Entry 9H9N (electron microscopy, 3.10 A resolution); this record covers chains A and E of the 13 polymer chains in the assembly.

== Chain A ==
Molecule: 16S RNA
Source organism: Escherichia coli
Sequence (1541 nucleotides; row label = number of the first residue in the row; note: 1 number in that range is skipped by the numbering (no residue carries it; nothing is unmodelled there)):
     1 AAAUUGAAGA GUUUGAUCAU GGCUCAGAUU GAACGCUGGC GGCAGGCCUA ACACAUGCAA
    61 GUCGAACGGU AACAGGAAGA AGCUUGCUUC UUUGCUGACG AGUGGCGGAC GGGUGAGUAA
   121 UGUCUGGGAA ACUGCCUGAU GGAGGGGGAU AACUACUGGA AACGGUAGCU AAUACCGCAU
   181 AACGUCGCAA GACCAAAGAG GGGGACCUUC GGGCCUCUUG CCAUCGGAUG UGCCCAGAUG
   241 GGAUUAGCUA GUAGGUGGGG UAACGGCUCA CCUAGGCGAC GAUCCCUAGC UGGUCUGAGA
   301 GGAUGACCAG CCACACUGGA ACUGAGACAC GGUCCAGACU CCUACGGGAG GCAGCAGUGG
   361 GGAAUAUUGC ACAAUGGGCG CAAGCCUGAU GCAGCCAUGC CGCGUGUAUG AAGAAGGCCU
   421 UCGGGUUGUA AAGUACUUUC AGCGGGGAGG AAGGGAGUAA AGUUAAUACC UUUGCUCAUU
   481 GACGUUACCC GCAGAAGAAG CACCGGCUAA CUCCGUGCCA GCAGCCXCGG UAAUACGGAG
   541 GGUGCAAGCG UUAAUCGGAA UUACUGGGCG UAAAGCGCAC GCAGGCGGUU UGUUAAGUCA
   601 GAUGUGAAAU CCCCGGGCUC AACCUGGGAA CUGCAUCUGA UACUGGCAAG CUUGAGUCUC
   661 GUAGAGGGGG GUAGAAUUCC AGGUGUAGCG GUGAAAUGCG UAGAGAUCUG GAGGAAUACC
   721 GGUGGCGAAG GCGGCCCCCU GGACGAAGAC UGACGCUCAG GUGCGAAAGC GUGGGGAGCA
   781 AACAGGAUUA GAUACCCUGG UAGUCCACGC CGUAAACGAU GUCGACUUGG AGGUUGUGCC
   841 CUUGAGGCGU GGCUUCCGGA GCUAACGCGU UAAGUCGACC GCCUGGGGAG UACGGCCGCA
   901 AGGUUAAAAC UCAAAUGAAU UGACGGGGGC
   932 CCGCACAAGC GGUGGAGCAU GUGGUUUAAU UCGAUGXAAC GCGAAGAACC UUACCUGGUC
   992 UUGACAUCCA CGGAAGUUUU CAGAGAUGAG AAUGUGCCUU CGGGAACCGU GAGACAGGUG
  1052 CUGCAUGGCU GUCGUCAGCU CGUGUUGUGA AAUGUUGGGU UAAGUCCCGC AACGAGCGCA
  1112 ACCCUUAUCC UUUGUUGCCA GCGGUCCGGC CGGGAACUCA AAGGAGACUG CCAGUGAUAA
  1172 ACUGGAGGAA GGUGGGGAUG ACGUCAAGUC AUCAUGGCCC UUACGACCAG GGCUACACAC
  1232 GUGCUACAAU GGCGCAUACA AAGAGAAGCG ACCUCGCGAG AGCAAGCGGA CCUCAUAAAG
  1292 UGCGUCGUAG UCCGGAUUGG AGUCUGCAAC UCGACUCCAU GAAGUCGGAA UCGCUAGUAA
  1352 UCGUGGAUCA GAAUGCCACG GUGAAUACGU UCCCGGCCUU GUACACACCG CCCGUXACAC
  1412 CAUGGGAGUG GGUUGCAAAA GAAGUAGGUA GCUUAACCUU CGGGAGGGCG CUUACCACUU
  1472 UGUGAUUCAU GACUGGGGUG AAGUCGUAAC AAGGUAACCG UAGGGGAACC UGCGGUUGGA
  1532 UCACCUCCUU A
Not modelled in the structure: 932-1386, 1535-1542
Modified residues: PSU (pseudouridine-5'-monophosphate) at position 516, G7M (N7-methyl-guanosine-5'-monophosphate) at position 527, 2MG (2N-methylguanosine-5'-monophosphate) at position 967, 5MC (5-methylcytidine-5'-monophosphate) at position 968, 2MG (2N-methylguanosine-5'-monophosphate) at position 1208, 4OC (4n,o2'-methylcytidine-5'-monophosphate) at position 1402, 5MC (5-methylcytidine-5'-monophosphate) at position 1407, UR3 (3-methyluridine-5'-monophoshate) at position 1498, 2MG (2N-methylguanosine-5'-monophosphate) at position 1516, MA6 (6N-dimethyladenosine-5'-monophoshate) at position 1518, MA6 (6N-dimethyladenosine-5'-monophoshate) at position 1519
Ion coordination: Mg2+ site 1 near G21 (its only coordinating residue here); Mg2+ site 2 near C48 (its only coordinating residue here); Mg2+ site 3 near A53 (its only coordinating residue here); Mg2+ site 4: A59, U387; Mg2+ site 5 near G100 (its only coordinating residue here); K+ site 1: G104, G105; Mg2+ site 6: A109, G331; Mg2+ site 7: A116, G117, G289; Mg2+ site 8 near C135 (its only coordinating residue here); K+ site 2: G145, A197; Mg2+ site 9: A174, C175; Mg2+ site 10: U180, A195; 32 more Mg2+ sites not listed; 4 more K+ sites not listed
Residues lining bound ligands: A1IC4 ((2S,3S)-2-[[(2S)-2-[[(2S,4S)-5-aminocarbonyloxy-4-oxidanyl-2-[[(2S,3R)-3-oxidanylpiperidin-2-yl]carbonylamino]pentanoyl]amino]-3-(1H-imidazol-4-yl)propanoyl]amino]-3-(2-chloranyl-1H-imidazol-4-yl)-3-oxidanyl-propanoic acid): U692, G693, U788, U789, G791, A792, A794, C795, C796, U1506

== Chain E ==
Protein: Small ribosomal subunit protein uS5
Source organism: Escherichia coli
UniProt: P0A7W1 (RS5_ECOLI); residues 1-167 here = UniProt positions 1-167
Chain sequence (167 residues; each row starts with the number of its first residue):
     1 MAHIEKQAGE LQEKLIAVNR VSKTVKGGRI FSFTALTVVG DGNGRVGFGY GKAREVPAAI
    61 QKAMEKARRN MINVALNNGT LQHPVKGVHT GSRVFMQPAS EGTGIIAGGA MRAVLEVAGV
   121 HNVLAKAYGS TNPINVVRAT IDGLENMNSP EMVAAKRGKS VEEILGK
Not modelled in the structure: 1-9, 166-167
UniProt features mapped onto this chain:
  - modified residue: Ala2 (N-acetylalanine)
  - natural variant: Arg20 (R20L: In strain: SPCR9), Val21 (V21E: In strain: SPCR7), Ser22 (S22P: In strain: SPCR13 and SPCR15), Gly104 (G104R: In strain: N-660), Arg112 (R112G: In strain: NEA-314; R112L: In strain: N-421 and D-1023; R112S: In strain: NEA-319), Glu151 (E151S: In strain: B), Glu162 to Lys167 (sequence variant, change not given here; In strain: 0-1)
  - mutagenesis: Arg20 to Arg29 (No effect on mRNA unwinding ability of the ribosome)

== How chain A and chain E interact ==
Pairs across the interface (45; chain A residue first):
  U5(A) with Ser100(E), base contact
  G6(A) with Ala99(E), base contact; Ser100(E), hydrogen bond to the base; Thr103(E), base contact; Leu124(E), base contact
  A7(A) with Phe95(E), base contact; Gln97(E), hydrogen bond to the base; Leu124(E), phosphate contact; Ala125(E), hydrogen bond to the sugar
  A8(A) with Ile106(E), base contact; Ala107(E), base contact; Gly108(E), hydrogen bond to the sugar; Arg112(E), hydrogen bond to the base; Ala125(E), sugar contact; Lys126(E), sugar contact
  G9(A) with Met111(E), phosphate contact; Lys126(E), salt bridge to the phosphate; Ala127(E), phosphate contact
  A10(A) with Thr131(E), phosphate contact
  G15(A) with Ser22(E), hydrogen bond to the sugar; Thr24(E), base contact; Arg29(E), hydrogen bond to the sugar
  A16(A) with Val21(E), sugar contact; Ser22(E), hydrogen bond to the sugar
  U17(A) with Asn19(E), phosphate contact
  C18(A) with Asn132(E), hydrogen bond to the phosphate; Asn135(E), phosphate contact
  A19(A) with Thr90(E), phosphate contact; Ser130(E), hydrogen bond to the phosphate; Asn132(E), phosphate contact; Asn135(E), phosphate contact
  U20(A) with Ser130(E), phosphate contact
  A559(A) with Lys126(E), salt bridge to the phosphate
  A560(A) with Tyr128(E), stacking on the base
  A864(A) with Thr90(E), sugar contact
  U921(A) with Thr24(E), hydrogen bond to the sugar
  G922(A) with Thr24(E), sugar contact; Val25(E), sugar contact; Lys26(E), sugar contact
  A923(A) with Lys26(E), phosphate contact
  A1396(A) with Arg29(E), hydrogen bond to the phosphate
  C1397(A) with Arg29(E), salt bridge to the phosphate
  A1398(A) with Thr24(E), base contact; Val25(E), base contact; Lys26(E), base contact
Interface residues without a listed pair, chain A (22 interface residues in all): G558
Interface residues without a listed pair, chain E (32 interface residues in all): Arg20, Lys23, Gly28, Gly91, Gly109

== In short ==
22 residues of chain A and 32 residues of chain E are in contact; the contacts include 12 hydrogen bonds, 3
salt bridges and 1 aromatic stacking contact. Polar contacts include G6(A)-Ser100(E), A7(A)-Gln97(E) and
A8(A)-Arg112(E). Chain A binds compound A1IC4.
Chain A is 16S RNA and chain E is Small ribosomal subunit protein uS5, both from Escherichia coli; the
structure, Complex 4 (BODY) 30S-GE81112 (weak residual tRNA), was determined by electron microscopy together
with 9H8G, 9H9H, 9H9I, 9H9J, 9H9K, 9H9L and 9H9M from the same study.
